6EMJ - chains B and L of the 4 polymer chains in the assembly; structure by X-ray diffraction, 2.30 A resolution.

== Chain B (and L) ==
Protein: fAb light chain
Source organism: Homo sapiens
Notes: antibody fragment or engineered binder; chain L of this document is another copy of the same molecule, construct and numbering; everything in this record applies to it too
Sequence (214 residues; row label = number of the first residue in the row):
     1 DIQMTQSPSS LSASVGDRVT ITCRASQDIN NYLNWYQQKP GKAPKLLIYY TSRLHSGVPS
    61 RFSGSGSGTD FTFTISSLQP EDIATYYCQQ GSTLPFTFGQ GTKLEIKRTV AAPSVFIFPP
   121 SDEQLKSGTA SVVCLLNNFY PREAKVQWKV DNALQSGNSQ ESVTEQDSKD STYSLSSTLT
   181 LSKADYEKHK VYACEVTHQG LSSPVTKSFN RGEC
Disordered / not traced: 214 (chain L: 212-214)
Disulfides: C23-C88, C134-C194

== How chain B and chain L interact ==
Pairs across the interface (24):
  S7(B) with D17(L), hydrogen bond
  P8(B) with L11(L), hydrophobic; S12(L)
  S9(B) with S12(L), hydrogen bond (backbone-backbone); K107(L)
  S10(B) with L11(L); S12(L), hydrogen bond (backbone-backbone)
  L11(B) with S10(L)
  S12(B) with P8(L); S9(L), hydrogen bond (backbone-backbone); S10(L), hydrogen bond (backbone-backbone)
  D17(B) with S7(L), hydrogen bond
  K107(B) with S9(L)
  Q147(B) with G157(L), hydrogen bond (side chain-backbone)
  Q155(B) with S156(L)
  S156(B) with L154(L); Q155(L); S156(L); N158(L)
  G157(B) with L154(L); Q155(L); S156(L), hydrogen bond (backbone-side chain)
  N158(B) with L154(L)
  S159(B) with S156(L), hydrogen bond
Also at the interface, not in a pair above, chain B (16 interface residues in all): A13, R18
Also at the interface, not in a pair above, chain L (16 interface residues in all): Q6, A13, R18

== In short ==
The chain B/chain L interface involves 16 residues from each chain, with 9 hydrogen bonds. Polar contacts
include S7(B)-D17(L), Q147(B)-G157(L) and G157(B)-S156(L).
Chain B and chain L are both fAb light chain (Homo sapiens); the structure, FAB Fragment. AbVance: Increasing
our knowledge of antibody structural space to enable faster and better decision ..., was determined by X-ray
diffraction.
